Entry 2R04 (X-ray diffraction, 3.00 A resolution); this record covers chains 1 and 2 of the 4 polymer chains in the assembly.

Chain 1:
Name: Human rhinovirus 14 coat protein (subunit VP1)
Source organism: Human rhinovirus 14
Reference sequence: P03303 (POLG_HRV14); residues 1-289 here correspond to UniProt positions 567-855 (UniProt number = residue number + 566)
Amino-acid sequence (289 residues; numbered 1 to 289; the number before each row is that of its first residue):
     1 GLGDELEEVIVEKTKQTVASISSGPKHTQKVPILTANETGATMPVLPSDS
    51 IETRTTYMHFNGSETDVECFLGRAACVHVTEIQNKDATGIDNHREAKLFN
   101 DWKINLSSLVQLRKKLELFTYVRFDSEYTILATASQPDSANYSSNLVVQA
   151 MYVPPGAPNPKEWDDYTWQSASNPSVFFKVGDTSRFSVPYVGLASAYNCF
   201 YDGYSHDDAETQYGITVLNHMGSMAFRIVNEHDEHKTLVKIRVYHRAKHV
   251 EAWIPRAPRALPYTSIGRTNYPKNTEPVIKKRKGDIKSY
Not modelled in the structure: 1-16
Small-molecule neighbours: compound iv (W71; 5-(7-(4-(4,5-dihydro-2-oxazolyl)phenoxy)heptyl)-3-methyl isoxazole): Ile-104, Leu-106, Tyr-128, Ala-150, Tyr-152, Pro-174, Ser-175, Val-176, Phe-186, Val-188, Val-191, Tyr-197, Asn-198, Cys-199, Asn-219, Met-221, Met-224

Chain 2:
Name: Human rhinovirus 14 coat protein (subunit VP2)
Source organism: Human rhinovirus 14
Reference sequence: P03303 (POLG_HRV14); residues 1-262 here correspond to UniProt positions 69-330 (UniProt number = residue number + 68)
Amino-acid sequence (262 residues; each row starts with the number of its first residue):
     1 SPNVEACGYSDRVQQITLGNSTITTQEAANAVVCYAEWPEYLPDVDASDV
    51 NKTSKPDTSVCRFYTLDSKTWTTGSKGWCWKLPDALKDMGVFGQNMFFHS
   101 LGRSGYTVHVQCNATKFHSGCLLVVVIPEHQLASHEGGNVSVKYTFTHPG
   151 ERGIDLSSANEVGGPVKDVLYNMNGTLLGNLLIFPHQFINLRTNNTATIV
   201 IPYINSVPIDSMTRHNNVSLMVIPIAPLTVPTGATPSLPITVTIAPMCTE
   251 FSGIRSKSIVPQ
Not modelled in the structure: 1-7
Construct notes: conflict Leu-170 (Ile239 in P03303)

Interface between chain 1 and chain 2:
Pairs across the interface (105; chain 1 residue first):
  Asn-37(1) with Phe-188(2)
  Glu-38(1) with Gln-187(2); Phe-188(2), hydrogen bond (backbone-backbone); Asn-190(2); Thr-193(2), hydrogen bond; Asn-194(2)
  Thr-39(1) with Ala-29(2); Val-32(2); Gln-187(2)
  Gly-40(1) with His-186(2)
  Thr-120(1) with Glu-129(2)
  Tyr-121(1) with Glu-129(2), hydrogen bond; Ile-204(2); Asn-205(2); Ser-206(2)
  Ala-194(1) with Ser-206(2); Val-207(2), hydrophobic
  Ser-195(1) with Ser-206(2), hydrogen bond (backbone-backbone)
  Asn-198(1) with Glu-129(2); Ser-206(2), hydrogen bond
  Phe-200(1) with Glu-129(2); Gln-131(2)
  Tyr-201(1) with Glu-129(2); Gln-131(2); Arg-214(2); His-215(2)
  Asp-202(1) with Lys-81(2), salt bridge; Glu-129(2), hydrogen bond (backbone-side chain); His-130(2); Gln-131(2); His-215(2); Asn-216(2), hydrogen bond (backbone-backbone)
  Gly-203(1) with Arg-214(2); His-215(2)
  Tyr-204(1) with Val-142(2), hydrogen bond (side chain-backbone); Lys-143(2); Tyr-144(2), hydrogen bond (side chain-backbone); Thr-147(2), hydrogen bond; His-148(2); Arg-214(2), hydrogen bond (backbone-backbone)
  Ser-205(1) with Arg-214(2), hydrogen bond (backbone-side chain)
  His-206(1) with Arg-214(2)
  Asp-207(1) with Tyr-144(2), hydrogen bond; Thr-213(2), hydrogen bond; Arg-214(2), hydrogen bond (side chain-backbone); Val-260(2); Pro-261(2)
  Asp-208(1) with Tyr-144(2); Pro-261(2)
  Ala-209(1) with Pro-261(2)
  Glu-210(1) with Lys-143(2), salt bridge
  Gln-212(1) with Ser-141(2)
  Tyr-213(1) with His-130(2); Gln-131(2); Leu-132(2), hydrogen bond (side chain-backbone); Ser-141(2); Val-142(2)
  Gly-214(1) with Gln-131(2)
  Ile-215(1) with Gln-131(2)
  Ile-254(1) with Tyr-35(2); Pro-128(2), hydrophobic; Ile-204(2), hydrophobic
  Pro-255(1) with Ile-183(2), hydrophobic; Phe-184(2)
  Arg-256(1) with Pro-128(2), hydrogen bond (side chain-backbone); Glu-129(2), hydrogen bond (side chain-backbone); Ile-183(2); Phe-184(2)
  Ala-257(1) with Thr-176(2); Asn-180(2); Ile-183(2)
  Pro-258(1) with Thr-176(2); Asn-180(2)
  Arg-259(1) with Asn-174(2), hydrogen bond (side chain-backbone); Gly-175(2); Thr-176(2)
  Ala-260(1) with Gly-175(2), hydrogen bond (backbone-backbone); Leu-177(2), hydrophobic
  Leu-261(1) with Tyr-171(2), hydrophobic; Gly-175(2), hydrogen bond (backbone-backbone)
  Thr-264(1) with Gly-138(2), hydrogen bond (side chain-backbone)
  Ser-265(1) with Gly-138(2); Asn-139(2)
  Gly-267(1) with Gln-131(2)
  Arg-268(1) with Gln-131(2); Asn-139(2)
  Thr-269(1) with Gln-131(2), hydrogen bond (side chain-backbone); Leu-132(2), hydrogen bond (side chain-backbone); Ala-133(2), hydrogen bond (side chain-backbone); Asn-174(2)
  Asn-270(1) with Ala-133(2); Ser-134(2), hydrogen bond (side chain-backbone); Gly-137(2), hydrogen bond (side chain-backbone); Gly-138(2), hydrogen bond (side chain-backbone); Asn-139(2); Val-140(2), hydrogen bond (side chain-backbone)
  Tyr-271(1) with Gly-137(2); Val-166(2); Asp-168(2), hydrogen bond; Tyr-171(2); Gly-175(2)
  Lys-273(1) with His-135(2); Glu-136(2)
  Val-278(1) with Tyr-171(2)
  Ile-279(1) with Leu-170(2), hydrophobic
Other interface residues (no listed pair), chain 1 (45 interface residues in all): Ala-196, Thr-211, Thr-275
Other interface residues (no listed pair), chain 2 (53 interface residues in all): Asn-30, Ile-127, Met-173

Summary:
The interface between chain 1 and chain 2 involves 45 residues on one side and 53 on the other, with 30
hydrogen bonds and 2 salt bridges. Polar contacts include Asp-202(1)/Lys-81(2), Glu-210(1)/Lys-143(2) and
Glu-38(1)/Thr-193(2). Bound to chain 1: compound iv.
Chain 1 is Human rhinovirus 14 coat protein (subunit VP1) and chain 2 is Human rhinovirus 14 coat protein
(subunit VP2), both from Human rhinovirus 14; the structure, Structural analysis of antiviral agents that
interact with the capsid of human rhinoviruses, was determined by X-ray diffraction, deposited together with
1R08, 2R06, 2R07, 2RM2, 2RR1, 2RS1, 2RS3 and 2RS5.
